PDB entry 1BHW | X-ray diffraction, 4.10 A resolution (low resolution: residue-level contacts below are approximate; hydrogen-bond / salt-bridge calls are withheld) | chains C and D of the 4 polymer chains in the assembly

# Chain C (and D)
Name: Xylose isomerase
Source organism: Actinoplanes missouriensis
Notes: EC 5.3.1.5; engineered mutation(s): H220N; chain D of this document is another copy of the same molecule, construct and numbering; everything in this record applies to it too
UniProtKB: P12851 (XYLA_ACTMI); residues 2-394 here correspond to UniProt positions 1-393 (UniProt number = residue number - 1)
Chain sequence (393 residues; row label = number of the first residue in the row):
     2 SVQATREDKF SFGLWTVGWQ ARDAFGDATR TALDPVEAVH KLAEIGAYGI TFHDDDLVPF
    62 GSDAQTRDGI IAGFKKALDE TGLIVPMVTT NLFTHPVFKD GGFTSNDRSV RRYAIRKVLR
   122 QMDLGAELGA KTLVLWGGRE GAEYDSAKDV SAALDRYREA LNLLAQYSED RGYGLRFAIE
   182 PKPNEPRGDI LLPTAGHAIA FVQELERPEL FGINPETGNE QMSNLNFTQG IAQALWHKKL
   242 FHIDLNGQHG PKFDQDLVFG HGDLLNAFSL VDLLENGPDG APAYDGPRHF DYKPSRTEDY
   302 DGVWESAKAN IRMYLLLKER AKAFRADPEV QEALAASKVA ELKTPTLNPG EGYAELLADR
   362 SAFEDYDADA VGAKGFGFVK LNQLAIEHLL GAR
Not modelled in the structure: 2
Sequence notes: conflict Asn220 (His219 in P12851)

# Interface between chain C and chain D
Contacting residue pairs (71):
  Arg23(C) with Arg23(D)
  Asp24(C) with Arg23(D); Arg140(D); Pro187(D)
  Phe26(C) with Phe94(D); Thr95(D); Trp137(D); Arg140(D); Lys183(D); Glu186(D); Pro187(D); Asp255(D)
  Gly27(C) with Arg23(D); Thr95(D); Arg140(D)
  Asp28(C) with Thr95(D); Pro97(D)
  Ala29(C) with Pro97(D)
  Thr30(C) with Pro97(D); Lys100(D)
  Phe94(C) with Phe26(D)
  Thr95(C) with Phe26(D); Gly27(D); Asp28(D); Arg297(D)
  Pro97(C) with Ala29(D); Thr30(D); Arg297(D)
  Lys100(C) with Thr30(D); Arg297(D); Thr298(D)
  Trp137(C) with Phe26(D)
  Arg140(C) with Asp24(D); Phe26(D); Gly27(D); Arg297(D)
  Tyr145(C) with Leu258(D); Ser296(D)
  Lys183(C) with Phe26(D)
  Asn185(C) with Lys253(D); Phe254(D)
  Glu186(C) with Phe26(D); Phe254(D)
  Pro187(C) with Asp24(D); Phe26(D); Phe254(D)
  Arg188(C) with Phe254(D); Thr298(D)
  Gly189(C) with Lys253(D); Gln256(D)
  Asp190(C) with Lys253(D)
  Pro252(C) with Pro252(D)
  Lys253(C) with Asn185(D); Gly189(D); Asp190(D)
  Phe254(C) with Asn185(D); Glu186(D); Pro187(D); Arg188(D)
  Asp255(C) with Phe26(D)
  Gln256(C) with Gly189(D)
  Leu258(C) with Tyr145(D)
  His262(C) with Tyr145(D)
  Ser296(C) with Tyr145(D)
  Arg297(C) with Thr95(D); His96(D); Pro97(D); Lys100(D); Arg140(D)
  Thr298(C) with Lys100(D); Arg188(D)
Other interface residues (no listed pair), chain C (36 interface residues in all): Ala25, His96, Asp101, Glu144, His250
Other interface residues (no listed pair), chain D (35 interface residues in all): Asp101, Glu144, His250, His262

# Summary
36 residues of chain C and 35 residues of chain D are in contact.
Both chains are Xylose isomerase (Actinoplanes missouriensis). Entry 1BHW (Low temperature middle resolution
structure of xylose isomerase from masc data) was determined by X-ray diffraction (same publication as 1BHY
and 1BHZ).
